3HAB - chains A and B; structure by X-ray diffraction, 2.10 A resolution.

== Chain A (and B) ==
Molecule: Dipeptidyl peptidase 4 soluble form
Organism: Homo sapiens
Notes: fragment: Catalytic domain; chain B of this document is another copy of the same molecule, construct and numbering; everything in this record applies to it too
Reference sequence: P27487 (DPP4_HUMAN); residue numbers follow UniProt; this construct covers 39-766
Chain sequence (728 residues; numbered 39 to 766; the number before each row is that of its first residue):
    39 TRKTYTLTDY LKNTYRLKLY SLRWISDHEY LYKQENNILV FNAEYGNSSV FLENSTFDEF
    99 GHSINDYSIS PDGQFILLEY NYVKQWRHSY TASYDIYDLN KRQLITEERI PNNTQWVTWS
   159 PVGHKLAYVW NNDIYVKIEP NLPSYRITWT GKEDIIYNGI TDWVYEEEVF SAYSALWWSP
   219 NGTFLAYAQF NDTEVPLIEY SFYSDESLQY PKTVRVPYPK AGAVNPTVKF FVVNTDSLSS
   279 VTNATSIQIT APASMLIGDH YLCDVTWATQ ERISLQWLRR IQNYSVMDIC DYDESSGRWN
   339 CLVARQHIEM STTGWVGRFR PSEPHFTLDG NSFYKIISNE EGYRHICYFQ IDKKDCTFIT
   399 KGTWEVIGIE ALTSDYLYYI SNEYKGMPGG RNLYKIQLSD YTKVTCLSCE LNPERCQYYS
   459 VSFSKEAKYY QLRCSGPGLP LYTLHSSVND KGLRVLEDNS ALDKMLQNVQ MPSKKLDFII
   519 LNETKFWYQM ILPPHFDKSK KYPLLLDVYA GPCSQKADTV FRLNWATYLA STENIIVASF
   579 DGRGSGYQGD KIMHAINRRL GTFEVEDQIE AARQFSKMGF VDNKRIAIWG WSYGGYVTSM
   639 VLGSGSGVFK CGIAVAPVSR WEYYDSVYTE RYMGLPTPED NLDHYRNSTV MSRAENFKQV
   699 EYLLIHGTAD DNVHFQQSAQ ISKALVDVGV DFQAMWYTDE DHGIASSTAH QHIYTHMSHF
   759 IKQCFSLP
Differences from the reference sequence: engineered mutation T39 (Ser in P27487)
Swiss-Prot annotation at these positions:
  - active site (Charge relay system): S630, D708, H740
  - glycosylation (N-linked (GlcNAc...) asparagine): N85, N92, N150, N219, N229, N281, N321, N520, N685
  - mutagenesis: N85 (N85A: Does not inhibit dipeptidyl peptidase activity, interaction with ADA and homodimer formation), N92 (N92A: Does not inhibit dipeptidyl peptidase activity, interaction with ADA and homodimer formation), N150 (N150A: Does not inhibit dipeptidyl peptidase activity, interaction with ADA and homodimer formation), E205 (E205K: Inhibits dipeptidyl peptidase activity), E206 (E206L: Inhibits dipeptidyl peptidase activity), N219 (N219A: Does not inhibit dipeptidyl peptidase activity, interaction with ADA and homodimer formation), N229 (N229A: Does not inhibit dipeptidyl peptidase activity, interaction with ADA and homodimer formation), N281 (N281A: Does not inhibit dipeptidyl peptidase activity, interaction with ADA and homodimer formation), N321 (N321A: Does not inhibit dipeptidyl peptidase activity, interaction with ADA and homodimer formation), N520 (N520A: Does not inhibit dipeptidyl peptidase activity, interaction with ADA and homodimer formation), N685 (N685A: Does not inhibit dipeptidyl peptidase activity, interaction with ADA and homodimer formation), H750 (H750A: Inhibits weakly homodimerization and dipeptidyl peptidase activity ...)
Disulfides: C328-C339, C385-C394, C444-C447, C454-C472, C649-C762
Covalently attached groups: N-acetylglucosamine (NAG) linked to N85, N150, N219, N229, N281, N321
Ion coordination: Na+: G490, L491 (shared with L276(B), V279(B) of chain B)
Residues lining bound ligands: 677 ((2R,3R)-7-(methylsulfonyl)-3-(2,4,5-trifluorophenyl)-1,2,3,4-tetrahydropyrido[1,2-a]benzimidazol-2-amine): R125, E205, E206, S209, F357, Y547, S630, Y631, V656, W659, Y662, Y666, N710, V711, H740

== How chain A and chain B interact ==
Residue-residue contacts (117; chain A residue first):
  P234(A) with Y248(B)
  L235(A) with Y248(B)
  I236(A) with P249(B)
  E237(A) with S239(B); T251(B), hydrogen bond; R253(B), salt bridge
  Y238(A) with S239(B)
  S239(A) with E237(B); Y238(B)
  Y241(A) with F713(B); Q714(B); A717(B), hydrophobic; Q718(B), hydrogen bond (backbone-side chain)
  S242(A) with Q718(B), hydrogen bond (backbone-side chain); K721(B), hydrogen bond (backbone-side chain)
  D243(A) with Q718(B), hydrogen bond (backbone-side chain)
  E244(A) with R658(B), salt bridge; Y661(B), hydrogen bond (backbone-side chain); T687(B); M689(B); Q718(B)
  S245(A) with R658(B)
  L246(A) with Y661(B); Q714(B), hydrogen bond (backbone-side chain)
  Q247(A) with K258(B); A259(B), hydrogen bond (side chain-backbone); E660(B), hydrogen bond (side chain-backbone); Y661(B); Q714(B), hydrogen bond (backbone-side chain)
  Y248(A) with P234(B); L235(B); Y256(B), hydrogen bond (side chain-backbone); P257(B); K258(B), hydrogen bond (side chain-backbone); A261(B)
  P249(A) with I236(B); Q714(B)
  T251(A) with E237(B), hydrogen bond
  R253(A) with E237(B), salt bridge; R253(B)
  Y256(A) with Y248(B), hydrogen bond (backbone-side chain)
  P257(A) with Y248(B)
  K258(A) with Q247(B); Y248(B), hydrogen bond (backbone-side chain)
  A259(A) with Q247(B), hydrogen bond (backbone-side chain)
  A261(A) with Y248(B)
  R658(A) with E244(B), salt bridge; S245(B)
  E660(A) with Q247(B), hydrogen bond (backbone-side chain)
  Y661(A) with E244(B), hydrogen bond (side chain-backbone); L246(B); Q247(B)
  T687(A) with E244(B)
  M689(A) with E244(B)
  L702(A) with W734(B), hydrophobic
  F713(A) with Y241(B); W734(B), hydrophobic
  Q714(A) with Y241(B); L246(B), hydrogen bond (side chain-backbone); Q247(B), hydrogen bond (side chain-backbone); P249(B)
  S716(A) with W734(B)
  A717(A) with Y241(B), hydrophobic; W734(B); T736(B), hydrogen bond (backbone-side chain)
  Q718(A) with Y241(B), hydrogen bond (side chain-backbone); S242(B), hydrogen bond (side chain-backbone); D243(B), hydrogen bond (side chain-backbone); E244(B)
  S720(A) with W734(B), hydrogen bond; T736(B), hydrogen bond
  K721(A) with S242(B), hydrogen bond (side chain-backbone); T736(B); D737(B)
  V724(A) with Y735(B), hydrophobic; T746(B); A747(B); H750(B)
  D725(A) with T746(B), hydrogen bond
  V728(A) with H750(B), hydrogen bond (backbone-side chain)
  D729(A) with H750(B); H754(B), salt bridge; H757(B), salt bridge
  F730(A) with M733(B); H750(B); H754(B)
  Q731(A) with H754(B)
  A732(A) with A732(B); M733(B), hydrophobic; W734(B), hydrophobic
  M733(A) with F730(B); A732(B), hydrophobic; W734(B)
  W734(A) with L702(B), hydrophobic; F713(B); S716(B); A717(B); S720(B), hydrogen bond; A732(B), hydrophobic; M733(B); W734(B)
  Y735(A) with V724(B), hydrophobic
  T736(A) with A717(B), hydrogen bond (side chain-backbone); S720(B), hydrogen bond; K721(B)
  D737(A) with K721(B)
  T746(A) with V724(B); D725(B), hydrogen bond
  A747(A) with V724(B), hydrophobic
  H750(A) with V724(B); V728(B), hydrogen bond (side chain-backbone); D729(B); F730(B)
  H754(A) with D729(B), salt bridge; F730(B); Q731(B)
  H757(A) with D729(B), salt bridge
Also at the interface, not in a pair above, chain B (53 interface residues in all): L723

== In short ==
52 residues of chain A face 53 of chain B across their interface, with 34 hydrogen bonds and 8 salt bridges.
Polar contacts include E237(A)-R253(B), E244(A)-R658(B) and D729(A)-H754(B). Bound to chain A: compound 677.
Chain A and chain B are both Dipeptidyl peptidase 4 soluble form (Homo sapiens); the structure, The structure
of DPP4 in complex with piperidine fused benzimidazole 25, was determined by X-ray diffraction, deposited
together with 3HAC.
